3LIX - chains A and B; structure by X-ray diffraction, 2.70 A resolution.

[Chain A (and B)]
Protein: Protease
From: Human T-lymphotropic virus 1
Notes: chain B of this document is another copy of the same molecule, construct and numbering; everything in this record applies to it too
Reference sequence: Q82134 (Q82134_9DELA); numbering as in UniProt (aligned over 1-116)
Amino-acid sequence (116 residues; each row starts with the number of its first residue):
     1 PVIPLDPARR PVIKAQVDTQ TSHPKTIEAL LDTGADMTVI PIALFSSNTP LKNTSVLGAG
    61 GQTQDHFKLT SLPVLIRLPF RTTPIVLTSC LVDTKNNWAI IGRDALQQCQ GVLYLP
Sequence notes: engineered mutation Ile40 (Leu in Q82134)
Metal / ion sites: Zn2+ near Asp65 (its only coordinating residue here)
Ligand contacts: kni-10729 (E17; N-{(1S,2S)-1-benzyl-3-[(4R)-5,5-dimethyl-4-{[(1R)-1,2,2-trimethylpropyl]carbamoyl}-1,3-thiazolidin-3-yl]-2-hydroxy-3-oxopropyl}-3-methyl-N~2~-{(2S)-2-[(morpholin-4-ylacetyl)amino]-2-phenylacetyl}-L-valinamide): Arg10, Asp32, Gly34, Ala35, Asp36, Met37, Val39, Val56, Leu57, Gly58, Ala59, Phe67, Leu91, Trp98, Ile100
Reported in the primary citation:
  - conformationally variable residues (loop rearrangement, side-chain flip): His66, Asn96 to Trp98
  - catalytic residues: Asp32 (citing earlier work)

[Chain A / chain B interface]
Pairs across the interface (83):
  Pro1(A) with Leu113(B); Tyr114(B); Leu115(B), hydrogen bond (backbone-backbone)
  Val2(A) with Val112(B), hydrophobic; Leu113(B)
  Ile3(A) with Val112(B); Leu113(B), hydrogen bond (backbone-backbone); Leu115(B), hydrophobic
  Pro4(A) with Val112(B), hydrophobic
  Leu5(A) with Thr33(B); Leu106(B), hydrophobic; Gln107(B); Gly111(B), hydrogen bond (backbone-backbone); Val112(B)
  Asp6(A) with Arg103(B), hydrogen bond (backbone-side chain); Gln107(B)
  Pro7(A) with Asp36(B); Arg103(B), hydrogen bond (backbone-side chain); Asp104(B); Gln107(B)
  Arg10(A) with Asp36(B), salt bridge; Arg103(B)
  Pro11(A) with Thr33(B); Arg103(B)
  Ile13(A) with Leu115(B), hydrophobic
  Leu31(A) with Thr33(B), hydrogen bond (backbone-side chain); Leu113(B), hydrophobic; Leu115(B), hydrophobic
  Asp32(A) with Asp32(B); Thr33(B); Gly34(B), hydrogen bond (side chain-backbone)
  Thr33(A) with Pro11(B); Leu31(B), hydrogen bond (side chain-backbone); Asp32(B); Thr33(B), hydrogen bond (side chain-backbone)
  Gly34(A) with Asp32(B), hydrogen bond (backbone-side chain)
  Asp36(A) with Pro7(B); Arg10(B), salt bridge
  Leu57(A) with Trp98(B), hydrophobic
  Gly58(A) with Ala59(B); Trp98(B)
  Ala59(A) with His66(B); Phe67(B)
  Gly60(A) with Gly60(B); Gly61(B); Thr63(B); His66(B), hydrogen bond (backbone-side chain)
  Gly61(A) with Gly60(B)
  Phe67(A) with Ala59(B)
  Phe80(A) with Leu115(B), hydrophobic; Pro116(B)
  Arg103(A) with Asp6(B), hydrogen bond (side chain-backbone); Pro7(B), hydrogen bond (side chain-backbone); Arg9(B); Arg10(B); Pro11(B)
  Asp104(A) with Pro7(B)
  Leu106(A) with Leu5(B), hydrophobic
  Gln107(A) with Leu5(B); Asp6(B); Pro7(B)
  Cys109(A) with Pro116(B)
  Gln110(A) with Pro116(B)
  Gly111(A) with Leu5(B); Tyr114(B)
  Val112(A) with Ile3(B); Leu113(B); Tyr114(B), hydrogen bond (backbone-backbone)
  Leu113(A) with Pro1(B); Val2(B); Ile3(B), hydrogen bond (backbone-backbone); Val112(B)
  Tyr114(A) with Pro1(B); Gly111(B); Val112(B), hydrogen bond (backbone-backbone)
  Leu115(A) with Pro1(B), hydrogen bond (backbone-backbone); Ile3(B), hydrophobic; Phe80(B), hydrophobic; Leu106(B), hydrophobic; Gly111(B)
  Pro116(A) with Arg81(B); Cys109(B); Gln110(B)
Other interface residues (no listed pair), chain A (38 interface residues in all): Arg9, Leu30, Thr63, Arg81
Other interface residues (no listed pair), chain B (39 interface residues in all): Pro4, Ile13, Leu30, Gly58

[In short]
38 residues of chain A face 39 of chain B across their interface; the contacts include 17 hydrogen bonds and 2
salt bridges. Polar pairs include Arg10(A)-Asp36(B), Asp6(A)-Arg103(B) and Pro7(A)-Arg103(B). Chain A binds
kni-10729. From the paper: the catalytic residue Asp32(A); conformational variability at His66(A) and
Asn96(A).
Chain A and chain B are both Protease (Human T-lymphotropic virus 1); the structure, crystal structure of htlv
protease complexed with the inhibitor KNI-10729, was determined by X-ray diffraction together with 3LIN, 3LIQ,
3LIT, 3LIV and 3LIY from the same study.
